Entry 6CNK (electron microscopy, 3.90 A resolution); this record covers chains A and B of the 9 polymer chains in the assembly.

Chain A (and B):
Name: Neuronal acetylcholine receptor subunit alpha-4
Source organism: Homo sapiens
Notes: engineered mutation(s): Glu-Arg linker was inserted in the MX-M4 junction, between Phe559-Ser560 in the alpha4 subunit,Glu-Arg linker was inserted in the MX-M4 junction, between Phe559-Ser560 in the alpha4 subunit; chain B of this document is another copy of the same molecule, construct and numbering; everything in this record applies to it too
Reference sequence: P43681 (ACHA4_HUMAN); the construct has insertions or renumbered stretches relative to UniProt, so the offset changes along the chain: 1-338 = UniProt 27-364; 345-386 = UniProt 586-627
Chain sequence (386 residues; row label = number of the first residue in the row):
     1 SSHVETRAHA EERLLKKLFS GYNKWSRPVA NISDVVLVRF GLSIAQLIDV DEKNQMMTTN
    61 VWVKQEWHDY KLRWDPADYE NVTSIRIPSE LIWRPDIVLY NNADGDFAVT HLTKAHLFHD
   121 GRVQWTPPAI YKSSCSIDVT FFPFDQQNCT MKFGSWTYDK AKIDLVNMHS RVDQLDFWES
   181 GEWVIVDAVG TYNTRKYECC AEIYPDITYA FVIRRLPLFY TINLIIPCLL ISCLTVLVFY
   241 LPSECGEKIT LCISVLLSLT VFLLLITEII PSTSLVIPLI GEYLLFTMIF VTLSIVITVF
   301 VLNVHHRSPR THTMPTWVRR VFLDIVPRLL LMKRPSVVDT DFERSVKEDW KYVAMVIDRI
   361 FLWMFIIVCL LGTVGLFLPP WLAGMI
Not modelled in the structure: 1-4, 335-341, 382-386 (chain B: 1-8, 335-341, 382-386)
Differences from the reference sequence: linker (339-344)
Cystine bridges: C135-C149, C199-C200
Covalent attachments: N-acetylglucosamine (NAG) linked to N148
Small-molecule neighbours: (S)-3-(1-methylpyrrolidin-2-yl)pyridine (NCT): Y100, W156, T157, Y197, C199, C200, Y204
UniProt features mapped onto this chain:
  - binding site (Ca(2+)): V50, E52
  - lipidation: C245 (S-palmitoyl cysteine)
  - glycosylation (N-linked (GlcNAc...) asparagine): N31, N81, N148
From the paper describing this entry:
  - binding site for (S)-3-(1-methylpyrrolidin-2-yl)pyridine: Q124, T126
  - binding site for cholesterol hemisuccinate: F300

How chain A and chain B interact:
Residue-residue contacts (73; chain A residue first):
  N23(A) - L15(B)
  W25(A) - P88(B)
  R27(A) - E11(B)  salt bridge
  I32(A) - E80(B)
  W93(A) - K114(B)
  D96(A) - T113(B)
  N102(A) - Q46(B)  hydrogen bond (backbone-side chain)
  N102(A) - N60(B)
  A103(A) - Q46(B)
  A103(A) - I48(B)  hydrophobic
  F107(A) - H111(B)
  F107(A) - P128(B)  hydrophobic
  F107(A) - A129(B)
  S134(A) - Q46(B)  hydrogen bond
  W156(A) - W62(B)
  W156(A) - T113(B)
  W156(A) - T126(B)  hydrogen bond (side chain-backbone)
  W156(A) - P128(B)
  T157(A) - R86(B)  hydrogen bond (backbone-side chain)
  T157(A) - K114(B)
  T157(A) - H116(B)
  Y158(A) - R86(B)
  Y158(A) - K114(B)  hydrogen bond
  D159(A) - R86(B)  salt bridge
  K162(A) - R86(B)
  R195(A) - L175(B)
  R195(A) - D176(B)  salt bridge
  Y197(A) - D176(B)
  E198(A) - H169(B)  salt bridge
  E198(A) - D173(B)
  E198(A) - L175(B)
  C199(A) - K64(B)
  G246(A) - E247(B)
  E247(A) - E247(B)
  I249(A) - E247(B)
  I253(A) - L251(B)  hydrophobic
  I253(A) - S254(B)
  L256(A) - I231(B)  hydrophobic
  T260(A) - F262(B)
  L264(A) - L265(B)  hydrophobic
  T267(A) - F219(B)
  I270(A) - F219(B)  hydrophobic
  P271(A) - F219(B)
  S272(A) - E182(B)  hydrogen bond
  S272(A) - F219(B)
  T273(A) - F219(B)
  S274(A) - G181(B)  hydrogen bond (backbone-backbone)
  S274(A) - L216(B)
  S274(A) - L218(B)
  S274(A) - F219(B)
  L275(A) - G181(B)
  I277(A) - L218(B)  hydrophobic
  L285(A) - I222(B)
  L285(A) - I226(B)  hydrophobic
  M288(A) - P227(B)  hydrophobic
  I289(A) - L230(B)  hydrophobic
  T292(A) - L230(B)
  V296(A) - L237(B)  hydrophobic
  V299(A) - L237(B)  hydrophobic
  V299(A) - L241(B)  hydrophobic
  F300(A) - Y240(B)
  L302(A) - P242(B)
  L302(A) - C245(B)  hydrophobic
  N303(A) - Y240(B)  hydrogen bond (side chain-backbone)
  N303(A) - P242(B)
  H306(A) - P242(B)
  H306(A) - E244(B)  salt bridge
  H306(A) - C245(B)
  S308(A) - K351(B)
  R310(A) - R334(B)
  R310(A) - E348(B)
  T311(A) - K333(B)
  H312(A) - M355(B)  hydrogen bond
Also at the interface, not in a pair above, chain A (59 interface residues in all): S26, Q55, Y70, Y100, N101, D104, S136, T150, T250, L263, I295
Also at the interface, not in a pair above, chain B (68 interface residues in all): H9, A10, E12, V82, S84, L91, A115, Q124, I130, K132, W178, S180, P217, N223, L234, T250, L331, M332, R344, Y352, R359

In short:
59 residues of chain A face 68 of chain B across their interface; the contacts include 9 hydrogen bonds and 5
salt bridges. Polar pairs include R27(A)-E11(B), D159(A)-R86(B) and R195(A)-D176(B). Ligands of chain A:
(S)-3-(1-methylpyrrolidin-2-yl)pyridine. The paper reports a binding site for
(S)-3-(1-methylpyrrolidin-2-yl)pyridine at Q124(A) and T126(A); a binding site for cholesterol hemisuccinate
at F300(A).
Both chains are Neuronal acetylcholine receptor subunit alpha-4 (Homo sapiens). Entry 6CNK (Structure of the
3alpha2beta stiochiometry of the human Alpha4Beta2 nicotinic receptor) was determined by electron microscopy
together with 6CNJ from the same study.
